3NIC - chains H and N of the 4 polymer chains in the assembly; structure by X-ray diffraction, 2.80 A resolution.

[Chain H]
Protein: Eco29kIR
Source organism: Escherichia coli
Notes: EC 3.1.21.4
Reference sequence: Q46944 (Q46944_ECOLX); numbering as in UniProt (aligned over 2-214)
Sequence (235 residues; each row starts with the number of its first residue; numbers below 1 keep their minus sign (Met-20 is residue -20)):
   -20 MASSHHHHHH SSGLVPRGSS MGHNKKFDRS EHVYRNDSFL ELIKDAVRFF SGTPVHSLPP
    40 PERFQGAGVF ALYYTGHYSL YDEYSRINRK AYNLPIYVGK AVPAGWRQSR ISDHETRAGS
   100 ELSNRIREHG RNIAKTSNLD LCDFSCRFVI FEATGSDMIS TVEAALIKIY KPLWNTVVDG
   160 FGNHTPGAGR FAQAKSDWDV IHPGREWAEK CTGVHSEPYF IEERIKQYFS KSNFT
Disordered / not traced: -20 to 1, 211-214
Sequence notes: expression tag (-20 to 1); engineered mutation Phe49 (Tyr in Q46944), Lys69 (Leu in Q46944)
Reported in the primary citation:
  - catalytic residues: Tyr76, Asn154 (proposed by the authors, not directly observed)
  - catalytic residues: Arg104, His108 (by similarity / conservation)
  - mutagenesis - L69K: increased expression

[Chain N]
Molecule: 22-nt DNA strand
Sequence (22 nucleotides; numbered 1 to 22; the number before each row is that of its first residue):
     1 GCGGCGGCCC GCGGGCCTCC CG

[How chain H and chain N interact]
Contacting residue pairs (15; chain H residue first):
  Arg42(H) - DC5(N)  salt bridge to the phosphate
  Arg86(H) - DG11(N)  phosphate contact
  Arg86(H) - DC12(N)  phosphate contact
  Asn103(H) - DC5(N)  phosphate contact
  Arg110(H) - DG6(N)  salt bridge to the phosphate
  His163(H) - DC9(N)  base contact
  Thr164(H) - DC8(N)  base contact
  Thr164(H) - DC9(N)  hydrogen bond to the base
  Thr164(H) - DC10(N)  hydrogen bond to the base
  Pro165(H) - DC10(N)  hydrogen bond to the base
  Gly166(H) - DC9(N)  phosphate contact
  Ala167(H) - DC9(N)  hydrogen bond to the phosphate
  Ala167(H) - DC10(N)  phosphate contact
  Arg169(H) - DC10(N)  sugar contact
  Arg169(H) - DG11(N)  hydrogen bond to the base
Other interface residues (no listed pair), chain H (11 interface residues in all): Gly168
Other interface residues (no listed pair), chain N (8 interface residues in all): DG7

[Overview]
The interface between chain H and chain N involves 11 residues on one side and 8 on the other; the contacts
include 5 hydrogen bonds and 2 salt bridges. Among the polar pairs are Thr164(H)-DC9(N), Thr164(H)-DC10(N) and
Pro165(H)-DC10(N). The paper reports catalytic residues Tyr76(H), Asn154(H) and Arg104(H) among others; L69K
of chain H increases expression.
Chain H is Eco29kIR (Escherichia coli) and chain N is a 22-nt DNA strand; the structure, DNA binding and
cleavage by the GIY-YIG endonuclease R.Eco29kI inactive variant Y49F, was determined by X-ray diffraction
together with 3MX4 from the same study.
